PDB entry 1M1T | X-ray diffraction, 1.94 A resolution | chains B and C of the 4 polymer chains in the assembly

== Chain B (and C) ==
Molecule: Acetyl-CoA acetyltransferase
Organism: Zoogloea ramigera
Notes: EC 2.3.1.9; chain C of this document is another copy of the same molecule, construct and numbering; everything in this record applies to it too
UniProt: P07097 (THIL_ZOORA); the construct has insertions or renumbered stretches relative to UniProt, so the offset changes along the chain: 1-9 = UniProt 1-9; 11-392 = UniProt 10-391
Chain sequence (392 residues; numbered 1 to 392; the number before each row is that of its first residue):
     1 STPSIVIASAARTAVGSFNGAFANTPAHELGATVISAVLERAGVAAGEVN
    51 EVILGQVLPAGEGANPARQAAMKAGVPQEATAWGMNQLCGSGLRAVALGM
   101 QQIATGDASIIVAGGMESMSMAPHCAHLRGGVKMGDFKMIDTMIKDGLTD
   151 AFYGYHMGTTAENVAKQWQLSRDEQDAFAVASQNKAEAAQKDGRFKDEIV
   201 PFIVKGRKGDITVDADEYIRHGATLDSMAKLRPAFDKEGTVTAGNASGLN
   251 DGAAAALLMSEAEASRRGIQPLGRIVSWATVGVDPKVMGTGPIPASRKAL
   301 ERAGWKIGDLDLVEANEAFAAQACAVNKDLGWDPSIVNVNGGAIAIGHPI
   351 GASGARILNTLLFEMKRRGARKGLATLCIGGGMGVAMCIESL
Differences from the reference sequence: insertion (10); engineered mutation Ala64 (Gln63 in P07097); conflict Arg129 (Ala128 in P07097)

== How chain B and chain C interact ==
Pairs across the interface - 29 pairs, chain B then chain C:
  Phe18(B) - Lys133(C)
  Asn19(B) - Lys133(C)
  His124(B) - Val132(C)
  His124(B) - Gly135(C)  hydrogen bond (side chain-backbone)
  His124(B) - Phe137(C)
  Val132(B) - His124(C)
  Lys133(B) - Phe18(C)
  Lys133(B) - Asn19(C)
  Met134(B) - Asp141(C)
  Met134(B) - Leu249(C)  hydrophobic
  Gly135(B) - His124(C)  hydrogen bond (backbone-side chain)
  Gly135(B) - Asp141(C)  hydrogen bond (backbone-side chain)
  Asp136(B) - Lys138(C)  salt bridge
  Asp136(B) - Met139(C)
  Asp136(B) - Ile140(C)
  Asp136(B) - Asp141(C)  hydrogen bond (side chain-backbone)
  Phe137(B) - His124(C)
  Phe137(B) - Lys138(C)
  Phe137(B) - Met139(C)  hydrogen bond (backbone-backbone)
  Lys138(B) - Asp136(C)  salt bridge
  Lys138(B) - Phe137(C)
  Met139(B) - Asp136(C)
  Met139(B) - Phe137(C)  hydrogen bond (backbone-backbone)
  Met139(B) - Met139(C)  hydrophobic
  Ile140(B) - Asp136(C)
  Asp141(B) - Met134(C)
  Asp141(B) - Gly135(C)  hydrogen bond (side chain-backbone)
  Asp141(B) - Asp136(C)  hydrogen bond (backbone-side chain)
  Leu249(B) - Met134(C)  hydrophobic
Interface residues without a listed pair, chain B (16 interface residues in all): Met143, Ile144
Interface residues without a listed pair, chain C (16 interface residues in all): Met143, Ile144

== Summary ==
The chain B/chain C interface involves 16 residues from each chain, with 8 hydrogen bonds and 2 salt bridges.
Among the polar pairs are Asp136(B)-Lys138(C), His124(B)-Gly135(C) and Gly135(B)-Asp141(C).
Chain B and chain C are both Acetyl-CoA acetyltransferase (Zoogloea ramigera); the structure, Biosynthetic
thiolase, Q64A mutant, was determined by X-ray diffraction, deposited together with 1M1O, 1M3K, 1M3Z, 1M4S and
1M4T.
